PDB entry 6IFN | X-ray diffraction, 2.90 A resolution | chains B and N of the 9 polymer chains in the assembly

== Chain B ==
Name: Type III-A CRISPR-associated RAMP protein Csm4
Source organism: Streptococcus thermophilus ND03
UniProt: A0A2U2M037 (A0A2U2M037_STRTR); residues 1-299 here = UniProt positions 1-299
Chain sequence (299 residues; row label = number of the first residue in the row):
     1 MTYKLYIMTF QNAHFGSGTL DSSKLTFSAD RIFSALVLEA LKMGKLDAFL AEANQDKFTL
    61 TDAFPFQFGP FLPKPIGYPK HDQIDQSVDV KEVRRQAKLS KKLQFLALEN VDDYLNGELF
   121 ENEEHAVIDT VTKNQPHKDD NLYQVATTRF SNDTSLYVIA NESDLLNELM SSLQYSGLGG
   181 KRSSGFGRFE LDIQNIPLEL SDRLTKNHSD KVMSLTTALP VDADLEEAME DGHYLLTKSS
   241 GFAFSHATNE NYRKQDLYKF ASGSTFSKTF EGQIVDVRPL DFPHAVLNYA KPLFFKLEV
Disordered / not traced: 1, 299
Reported in the primary citation:
  - binding site for the 40-nt RNA strand (chain N): Tyr-143, Gly-177, Gly-179, Phe-242

== Chain N ==
Molecule: 40-nt RNA strand
Source organism: Streptococcus thermophilus ND03
Sequence (40 nucleotides; numbered 1 to 40; the number before each row is that of its first residue):
     1 ACGGAAACGC UUUCUAGCUC GCUAUAAUUA CCCAUUCCUA
Disordered / not traced: 33-40

== How chain B and chain N interact ==
Pairs across the interface - 60 pairs, chain B then chain N:
  His-14(B) / G4(N)  salt bridge to the phosphate
  Phe-15(B) / G4(N)  phosphate contact
  Gly-16(B) / G3(N)  hydrogen bond to the sugar
  Gly-16(B) / G4(N)  hydrogen bond to the phosphate
  Ser-17(B) / G3(N)  sugar contact
  Gly-18(B) / G3(N)  hydrogen bond to the sugar
  Thr-19(B) / G3(N)  hydrogen bond to the sugar
  Leu-20(B) / A7(N)  base contact
  Asp-30(B) / G3(N)  phosphate contact
  Arg-31(B) / C2(N)  hydrogen bond to the sugar
  Arg-31(B) / G3(N)  sugar contact
  Arg-31(B) / G4(N)  salt bridge to the phosphate
  Ser-34(B) / A1(N)  sugar contact
  Ser-34(B) / C2(N)  hydrogen bond to the phosphate
  Ala-35(B) / C2(N)  base contact
  Val-37(B) / A1(N)  sugar contact
  Leu-38(B) / A1(N)  sugar contact
  Leu-38(B) / C2(N)  base contact
  Leu-41(B) / A1(N)  base contact
  Leu-46(B) / A1(N)  base contact
  Thr-132(B) / G9(N)  base contact
  Lys-133(B) / G9(N)  phosphate contact
  Asn-134(B) / A7(N)  hydrogen bond to the sugar
  Asn-134(B) / C8(N)  sugar contact
  Asn-134(B) / G9(N)  hydrogen bond to the sugar
  Asn-134(B) / C10(N)  base contact
  Gln-135(B) / A7(N)  sugar contact
  Gln-135(B) / C8(N)  phosphate contact
  Pro-136(B) / C8(N)  phosphate contact
  Pro-136(B) / C10(N)  sugar contact
  Asn-141(B) / A7(N)  base contact
  Leu-142(B) / G9(N)  base contact
  Tyr-143(B) / A7(N)  stacking on the base
  Leu-173(B) / C2(N)  base contact
  Gly-177(B) / C2(N)  hydrogen bond to the base
  Leu-178(B) / C2(N)  base contact
  Gly-179(B) / C2(N)  hydrogen bond to the base
  Gly-179(B) / A5(N)  phosphate contact
  Gly-180(B) / G4(N)  phosphate contact
  Gly-180(B) / A5(N)  phosphate contact
  Lys-181(B) / A7(N)  hydrogen bond to the base
  Arg-182(B) / C2(N)  base contact
  Arg-182(B) / A5(N)  phosphate contact
  Ser-183(B) / A6(N)  phosphate contact
  Ser-240(B) / G3(N)  hydrogen bond to the base
  Gly-241(B) / G3(N)  base contact
  Phe-242(B) / C2(N)  phosphate contact
  Phe-242(B) / G3(N)  base contact
  Phe-242(B) / G4(N)  base contact
  Ala-243(B) / C2(N)  phosphate contact
  Phe-244(B) / A1(N)  hydrogen bond to the sugar
  Phe-244(B) / C2(N)  hydrogen bond to the phosphate
  Asn-251(B) / G4(N)  base contact
  Arg-253(B) / G3(N)  hydrogen bond to the base
  Lys-254(B) / C2(N)  salt bridge to the phosphate
  Lys-254(B) / G3(N)  salt bridge to the phosphate
  His-284(B) / A1(N)  hydrogen bond to the base
  Ala-285(B) / A1(N)  base contact
  Val-286(B) / A1(N)  phosphate contact
  Leu-287(B) / A1(N)  hydrogen bond to the phosphate
Also at the interface, not in a pair above, chain B (45 interface residues in all): Ser-176, Ser-245

== In short ==
45 residues of chain B and 10 residues of chain N are in contact; the contacts include 17 hydrogen bonds, 4
salt bridges and 1 aromatic stacking contact. Among the polar pairs are Gly-177(B)/C2(N), Gly-179(B)/C2(N) and
Lys-181(B)/A7(N). From the paper: a binding site for the 40-nt RNA strand (chain N) at Tyr-143(B), Gly-177(B)
and Gly-179(B) among others.
Here chain B is Type III-A CRISPR-associated RAMP protein Csm4 and chain N is a 40-nt RNA strand, both from
Streptococcus thermophilus ND03. Entry 6IFN (Crystal structure of Type III-A CRISPR Csm complex) was
determined by X-ray diffraction together with 6IFK, 6IFL, 6IFR, 6IFU, 6IFY, 6IFZ and 6IG0 from the same study.
